9FT0 - chains L and M of the 28 polymer chains in the assembly; structure by X-ray diffraction, 2.75 A resolution.

Chain L:
Protein: Proteasome subunit beta type-6
Organism: Saccharomyces cerevisiae
UniProt: P23724 (PSB6_YEAST); residues 1-222 here correspond to UniProt positions 20-241 (UniProt number = residue number + 19)
Sequence (222 residues; each row starts with the number of its first residue):
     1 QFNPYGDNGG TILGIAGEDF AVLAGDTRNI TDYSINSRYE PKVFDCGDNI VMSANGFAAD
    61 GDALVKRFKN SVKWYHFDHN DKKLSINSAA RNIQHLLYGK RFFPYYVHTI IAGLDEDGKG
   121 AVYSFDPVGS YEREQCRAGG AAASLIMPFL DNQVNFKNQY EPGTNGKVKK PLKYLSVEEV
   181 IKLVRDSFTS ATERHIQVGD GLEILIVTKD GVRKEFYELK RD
Metal / ion sites: Mg2+: Asp222 (shared with 3 residues of chain V)
Residues lining bound ligands: epoxyketone inhibitor 42 (A1IFL; (2S)-N-[(2S)-1-[[(1S)-2-cyclohexyl-1-[(2R,3S,6R,7S)-3-methanoyl-2,6-dimethyl-6,7-bis(oxidanyl)-1,4-oxazepan-7-yl]ethyl]amino]-3-(4-methoxyphenyl)-1-oxidanylidene-propan-2-yl]-2-(2-morpholin-4-ylethanoylamino)-4-oxidanyl-butanamide): Asp126, Pro127, Val128

Chain M:
Protein: Proteasome subunit beta type-7
Organism: Saccharomyces cerevisiae
UniProt: P30657 (PSB7_YEAST); residues -12 to 233 here correspond to UniProt positions 21-266 (UniProt number = residue number + 33)
Sequence (246 residues; numbered -12 to 233; the number before each row is that of its first residue; numbers below 1 keep their minus sign (Thr-12 is residue -12)):
   -12 TQIANAGASP MVNTQQPIVT GTSVISMKYD NGVIIAADNL GSYGSLLRFN GVERLIPVGD
    48 NTVVGISGDI SDMQHIERLL KDLVTENAYD NPLADAEEAL EPSYIFEYLA TVMYQRRSKM
   108 NPLWNAIIVA GVQSNGDQFL RYVNLLGVTY SSPTLATGFG AHMANPLLRK VVDRESDIPK
   168 TTVQVAEEAI VNAMRVLYYR DARSSRNFSL AIIDKNTGLT FKKNLQVENM KWDFAKDIKG
   228 YGTQKI
Disordered / not traced: -12 to 0

How chain L and chain M interact:
Residue-residue contacts - 41 pairs, chain L then chain M:
  Gln1(L) - Thr1(M)  hydrogen bond
  Phe2(L) - Thr1(M)
  Phe2(L) - Arg104(M)
  Phe2(L) - Pro109(M)  hydrophobic
  Phe2(L) - Trp111(M)  hydrophobic
  Phe2(L) - Leu132(M)  hydrophobic
  Phe2(L) - Leu133(M)  hydrophobic
  Asn3(L) - Leu133(M)
  Pro4(L) - Arg104(M)  hydrogen bond (backbone-side chain)
  Pro4(L) - Met107(M)  hydrophobic
  Pro4(L) - Leu133(M)
  Tyr5(L) - Arg104(M)
  Asn8(L) - Val135(M)
  Ser34(L) - His149(M)  hydrogen bond
  Ile35(L) - Arg156(M)  hydrogen bond (backbone-side chain)
  Asn36(L) - Tyr137(M)  hydrogen bond
  Asn36(L) - Ser139(M)
  Ser37(L) - Ser138(M)  hydrogen bond (side chain-backbone)
  Ser37(L) - Ser139(M)
  Tyr39(L) - Ser138(M)
  Glu40(L) - Arg128(M)  salt bridge
  Glu40(L) - Tyr137(M)
  Glu40(L) - Ser138(M)  hydrogen bond (side chain-backbone)
  Phe57(L) - Arg104(M)
  Phe57(L) - Leu133(M)
  Phe57(L) - Val135(M)  hydrophobic
  Ala59(L) - Tyr101(M)
  Ala59(L) - Leu133(M)
  Ala59(L) - Gly134(M)
  Ala59(L) - Val135(M)
  Asp60(L) - Tyr101(M)  hydrogen bond
  Asp60(L) - Arg104(M)  salt bridge
  Asp62(L) - Thr136(M)  hydrogen bond
  Ala63(L) - Tyr101(M)
  Lys66(L) - Glu94(M)  salt bridge
  Phe103(L) - Arg104(M)
  Phe103(L) - Ser105(M)
  Tyr105(L) - Tyr101(M)
  Glu218(L) - Arg161(M)  salt bridge
  Arg221(L) - Asp160(M)  salt bridge
  Arg221(L) - Arg161(M)
Interface residues without a listed pair, chain L (26 interface residues in all): Gly6, Asn29, Arg38, Ala58
Interface residues without a listed pair, chain M (23 interface residues in all): Leu142, Ala148

Summary:
26 residues of chain L face 23 of chain M across their interface, with 9 hydrogen bonds and 5 salt bridges.
Polar contacts include Glu40(L)-Arg128(M), Asp60(L)-Arg104(M) and Lys66(L)-Glu94(M). Chain L binds epoxyketone
inhibitor 42.
Chain L is Proteasome subunit beta type-6 and chain M is Proteasome subunit beta type-7, both from
Saccharomyces cerevisiae; the structure, Yeast 20S proteasome in complex with epoxyketone inhibitor 16, was
determined by X-ray diffraction together with 9FRW, 9FSU, 9FST, 9FSV and 9FT1 from the same study.
